Entry 3BCT (X-ray diffraction, 2.10 A resolution); this record covers chain A.

Chain A:
Protein: Beta-catenin
Organism: Mus musculus
Notes: fragment: armadillo repeat region
Reference sequence: Q02248 (CTNB1_MOUSE); aligned to UniProt positions 193-661 over residues 193-661 (the alignment contains insertions or deletions, so no single offset holds)
Amino-acid sequence (470 residues; each row starts with the number of its first residue):
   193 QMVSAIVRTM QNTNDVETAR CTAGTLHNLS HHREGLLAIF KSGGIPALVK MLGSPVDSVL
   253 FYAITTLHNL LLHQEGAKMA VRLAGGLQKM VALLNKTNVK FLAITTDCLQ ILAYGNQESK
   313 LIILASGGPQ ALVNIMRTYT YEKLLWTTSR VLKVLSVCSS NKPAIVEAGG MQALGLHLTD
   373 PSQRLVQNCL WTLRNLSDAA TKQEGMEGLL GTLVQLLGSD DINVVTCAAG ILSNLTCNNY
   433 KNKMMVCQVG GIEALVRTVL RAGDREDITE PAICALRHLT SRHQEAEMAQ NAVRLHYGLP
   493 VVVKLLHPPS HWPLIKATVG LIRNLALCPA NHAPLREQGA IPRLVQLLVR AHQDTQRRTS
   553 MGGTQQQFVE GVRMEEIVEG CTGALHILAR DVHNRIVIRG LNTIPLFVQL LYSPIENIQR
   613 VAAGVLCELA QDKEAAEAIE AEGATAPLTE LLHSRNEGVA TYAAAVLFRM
Disordered / not traced: 550-562
Construct notes: modified residue (194, 202, 243, 271, 282, 328, 363, 398, 436-437, 480, 566)
Modified positions: Mse-194, Mse-202, Mse-243, Mse-271, Mse-282, Mse-328, Mse-363, Mse-398, Mse-436, Mse-437, Mse-480, Mse-566, Mse-662 (selenomethionine; parent Met)
Swiss-Prot annotation at these positions:
  - modified residue: Ser-246 (Phosphoserine), Tyr-331 (Phosphotyrosine), Tyr-333 (Phosphotyrosine), Ser-552 (Phosphoserine), Thr-556 (Phosphothreonine), Cys-619 (S-nitrosocysteine)
Residues lining bound ligands:
  - urea (URE), molecule 1: Leu-286, Asn-287, Lys-288, Leu-294, Asn-326, Ile-327, Thr-330, Tyr-331
  - urea (URE), molecule 2: Thr-289, Asn-290, Val-291
  - urea (URE), molecule 3: Thr-330, Tyr-331, Thr-332
  - urea (URE), molecule 4: Thr-332, Glu-334, Leu-337, Asp-372, Pro-373, Ser-374
  - urea (URE), molecule 5: Val-358, Glu-359, Ala-360, Gly-361, Gln-364, Gln-395
  - urea (URE), molecule 6: Thr-428, Cys-429, Asn-430, Lys-435, Arg-469, His-470, Ser-473, Arg-474
  - urea (URE), molecule 7: Leu-644, His-645, Ser-646, Arg-647, Glu-649, Ala-652

In short:
Chain A binds 7 copies of urea.
Chain A is Beta-catenin (Mus musculus); the structure, The armadillo repeat region from murine beta-catenin,
was determined by X-ray diffraction (same publication as 2BCT).
